Entry 6UOG (X-ray diffraction, 2.29 A resolution); this record covers chains A and D of the 4 polymer chains in the assembly.

# Chain A (and D)
Name: L-asparaginase 2
From: Escherichia coli
Notes: EC 3.5.1.1; chain D of this document is another copy of the same molecule, construct and numbering; everything in this record applies to it too
UniProtKB: A0A376KNM9 (A0A376KNM9_ECOLX); residues 1-326 here correspond to UniProt positions 34-359 (UniProt number = residue number + 33)
Sequence (326 residues; row label = number of the first residue in the row):
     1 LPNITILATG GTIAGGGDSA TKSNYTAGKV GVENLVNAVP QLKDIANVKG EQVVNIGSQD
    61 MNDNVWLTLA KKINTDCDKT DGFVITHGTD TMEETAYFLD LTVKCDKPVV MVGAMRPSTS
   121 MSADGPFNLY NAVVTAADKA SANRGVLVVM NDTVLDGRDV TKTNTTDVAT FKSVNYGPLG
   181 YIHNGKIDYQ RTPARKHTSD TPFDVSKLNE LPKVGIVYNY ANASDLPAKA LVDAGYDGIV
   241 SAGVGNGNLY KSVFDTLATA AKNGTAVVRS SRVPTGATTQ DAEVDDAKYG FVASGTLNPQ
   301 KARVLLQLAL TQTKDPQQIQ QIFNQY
Disulfides: Cys77-Cys105
Small-molecule neighbours: aspartic acid (ASP): Gly11, Thr12, Tyr25, Ala27, Gly57, Ser58, Gln59, Gly88, Thr89, Asp90, Ala114, Met115, Lys162

# Interface between chain A and chain D
Pairs across the interface - 45 pairs, chain A then chain D:
  Asp156(A) - Arg191(D)  salt bridge
  Arg158(A) - Gln190(D)
  Asn175(A) - Pro178(D)
  Asn175(A) - Tyr181(D)  hydrogen bond (backbone-side chain)
  Tyr176(A) - Tyr176(D)
  Tyr176(A) - Gly177(D)
  Tyr176(A) - Pro178(D)
  Tyr176(A) - Tyr181(D)
  Tyr176(A) - Asp188(D)
  Tyr176(A) - Gln190(D)  hydrogen bond
  Tyr176(A) - Arg191(D)
  Gly177(A) - Tyr176(D)
  Gly177(A) - Arg191(D)  hydrogen bond (backbone-side chain)
  Pro178(A) - Asn175(D)
  Pro178(A) - Tyr176(D)
  Tyr181(A) - Asn175(D)  hydrogen bond (side chain-backbone)
  Tyr181(A) - Tyr176(D)
  His183(A) - Thr279(D)  hydrogen bond
  Asn184(A) - Asp281(D)  hydrogen bond
  Lys186(A) - Asp281(D)  salt bridge
  Asp188(A) - Tyr176(D)  hydrogen bond (backbone-side chain)
  Asp188(A) - Arg195(D)  salt bridge
  Gln190(A) - Arg158(D)
  Gln190(A) - Tyr176(D)
  Gln190(A) - Thr192(D)
  Gln190(A) - Ala194(D)  hydrogen bond (backbone-backbone)
  Gln190(A) - Arg195(D)  hydrogen bond
  Arg191(A) - Asp156(D)  salt bridge
  Arg191(A) - Tyr176(D)
  Arg191(A) - Gly177(D)  hydrogen bond (side chain-backbone)
  Arg191(A) - Leu179(D)
  Arg191(A) - Arg191(D)
  Arg191(A) - Thr192(D)
  Arg191(A) - Pro193(D)
  Thr192(A) - Gln190(D)
  Thr192(A) - Arg191(D)
  Pro193(A) - Gln190(D)
  Pro193(A) - Arg191(D)
  Ala194(A) - Gln190(D)  hydrogen bond (backbone-backbone)
  Arg195(A) - Asp188(D)  salt bridge
  Arg195(A) - Gln190(D)
  Thr279(A) - His183(D)  hydrogen bond
  Gln280(A) - His183(D)  hydrogen bond (backbone-side chain)
  Asp281(A) - Asn184(D)
  Thr296(A) - Gln190(D)
Also at the interface, not in a pair above, chain A (24 interface residues in all): Leu179, Gly180, Asn246
Also at the interface, not in a pair above, chain D (25 interface residues in all): Asp159, Gly180, Lys186, Tyr189, Asn246, Thr296

# In short
24 residues of chain A and 25 residues of chain D are in contact; the contacts include 13 hydrogen bonds and 5
salt bridges. Among the polar pairs are Asp156(A)-Arg191(D), Lys186(A)-Asp281(D) and Asp188(A)-Arg195(D).
Bound to chain A: aspartic acid.
Chain A and chain D are both L-asparaginase 2 (Escherichia coli); the structure, Asparaginase II from
Escherichia coli, was determined by X-ray diffraction together with 6UOD and 6UOH from the same study.
